4KJR - chain A; structure by X-ray diffraction, 3.00 A resolution.

# Chain A
Protein: cation exchanger YfkE
From: Bacillus subtilis subsp. subtilis
UniProt: O34840 (YFKE_BACSU); residues 1-351 here = UniProt positions 1-351
Amino-acid sequence (351 residues; row label = number of the first residue in the row):
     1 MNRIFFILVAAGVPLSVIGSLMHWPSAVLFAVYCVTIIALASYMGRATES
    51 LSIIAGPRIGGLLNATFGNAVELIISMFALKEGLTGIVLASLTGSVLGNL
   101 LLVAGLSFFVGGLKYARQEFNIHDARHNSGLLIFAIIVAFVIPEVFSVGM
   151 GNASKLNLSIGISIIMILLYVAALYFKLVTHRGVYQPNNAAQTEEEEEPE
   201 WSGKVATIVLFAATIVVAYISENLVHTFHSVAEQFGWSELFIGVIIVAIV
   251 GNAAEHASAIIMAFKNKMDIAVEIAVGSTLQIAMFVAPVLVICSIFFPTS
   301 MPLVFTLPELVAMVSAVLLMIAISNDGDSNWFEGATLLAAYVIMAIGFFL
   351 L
Not modelled in the structure: 1, 55-57, 178-199
Sequence notes: engineered mutation Mse77 (Leu in O34840), Ala116 (Lys in O34840)
Modified positions: Mse1 (selenomethionine); Mse22, Mse44, Mse77, Mse150, Mse166, Mse262, Mse268, Mse284, Mse301, Mse313, Mse320, Mse344 (selenomethionine; parent Met)
Curated features (UniProtKB/Swiss-Prot):
  - mutagenesis: Asn64 (N64A: Almost no change in activity), Gly68 (G68A: Decrease in activity), Asn69 (N69A: Almost loss of activity), Glu72 (E72A: Lack of activity), Asn99 (N99A: Decrease in activity), Asn252 (N252A: Decrease in activity), Glu255 (E255A: Lack of activity), His256 (H256A: Almost loss of activity), Ser258 (S258A: Decrease in activity), Ser278 (S278A: Almost no change in activity), Gln281 (Q281A: Almost loss of activity)
Reported in the primary citation:
  - mutagenesis - K116A: unchanged catalytic activity
  - contacts within the chain: Phe67-Glu255, Gly68-Glu255, Asn69-Glu255, Ala70-Glu255
  - self-association interface (contacts with another copy of this molecule); pairs are residue here / residue on that copy: Ile162-Ile343, Ile343
  - mutagenesis - E72A, E255A: abolished catalytic activity on Ca2+
  - mutagenesis - N69A, Q281A: decreased catalytic activity on Ca2+
  - mutagenesis - N64A, S258A: unchanged catalytic activity on Ca2+
  - mutagenesis - G68A: decreased catalytic activity
  - conformationally variable residues (side-chain flip): Glu72

# Overview
Curated annotation (UniProt) lists 11 mutagenesis sites. The paper reports that E72A and E255A abolish
catalytic activity on Ca2+; conformational variability at Glu72; 8 substitutions were tested in all.
Chain A is cation exchanger YfkE (Bacillus subtilis subsp. subtilis); the structure, Crystal structure of
selenium substituted Ca2+/H+ antiporter proteinYfkE, was determined by X-ray diffraction (same publication as
4KJS).
